PDB entry 9DHY | electron microscopy, 2.70 A resolution | chains B and C of the 9 polymer chains in the assembly

Chain B:
Name: Antibody Fab COVIC-154 Light Chain
From: Homo sapiens
Notes: antibody fragment or engineered binder
Sequence (107 residues; row label = number of the first residue in the row):
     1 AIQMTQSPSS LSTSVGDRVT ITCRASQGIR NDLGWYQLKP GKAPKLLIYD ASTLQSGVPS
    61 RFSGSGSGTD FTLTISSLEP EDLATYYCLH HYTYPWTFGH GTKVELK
Unresolved in the structure: 1
Disulfide bonds: Cys23-Cys88

Chain C:
Name: Spike glycoprotein
From: Severe acute respiratory syndrome coronavirus 2
Reference sequence: P0DTC2 (SPIKE_SARS2); numbering as in UniProt (aligned over 14-1208)
Sequence (1212 residues; row label = number of the first residue in the row; numbers below 1 keep their minus sign (Met-3 is residue -3)):
    -3 MGVKVLFALI CIAVAEAQCV NLTTRTQLPP AYTNSFTRGV YYPDKVFRSS VLHSTQDLFL
    57 PFFSNVTWFH AIHVSGTNGT KRFDNPVLPF NDGVYFASTE KSNIIRGWIF GTTLDSKTQS
   117 LLIVNNATNV VIKVCEFQFC NDPFLGVYYH KNNKSWMESE FRVYSSANNC TFEYVSQPFL
   177 MDLEGKQGNF KNLREFVFKN IDGYFKIYSK HTPINLVRDL PQGFSALEPL VDLPIGINIT
   237 RFQTLLALHR SYLTPGDSSS GWTAGAAAYY VGYLQPRTFL LKYNENGTIT DAVDCALDPL
   297 SETKCTLKSF TVEKGIYQTS NFRVQPTESI VRFPNITNLC PFGEVFNATR FASVYAWNRK
   357 RISNCVADYS VLYNSASFST FKCYGVSPTK LNDLCFTNVY ADSFVIRGDE VRQIAPGQTG
   417 KIADYNYKLP DDFTGCVIAW NSNNLDSKVG GNYNYLYRLF RKSNLKPFER DISTEIYQAG
   477 STPCNGVEGF NCYFPLQSYG FQPTNGVGYQ PYRVVVLSFE LLHAPATVCG PKKSTNLVKN
   537 KCVNFNFNGL TGTGVLTESN KKFLPFQQFG RDIADTTDAV RDPQTLEILD ITPCSFGGVS
   597 VITPGTNTSN QVAVLYQDVN CTEVPVAIHA DQLTPTWRVY STGSNVFQTR AGCLIGAEHV
   657 NNSYECDIPI GAGICASYQT QTNSPGSASS VASQSIIAYT MSLGAENSVA YSNNSIAIPT
   717 NFTISVTTEI LPVSMTKTSV DCTMYICGDS TECSNLLLQY GSFCTQLNRA LTGIAVEQDK
   777 NTQEVFAQVK QIYKTPPIKD FGGFNFSQIL PDPSKPSKRS FIEDLLFNKV TLADAGFIKQ
   837 YGDCLGDIAA RDLICAQKFN GLTVLPPLLT DEMIAQYTSA LLAGTITSGW TFGAGPALQI
   897 PFPMQMAYRF NGIGVTQNVL YENQKLIANQ FNSAIGKIQD SLSSTPSALG KLQDVVNQNA
   957 QALNTLVKQL SSNFGAISSV LNDILSRLDP PEAEVQIDRL ITGRLQSLQT YVTQQLIRAA
  1017 EIRASANLAA TKMSECVLGQ SKRVDFCGKG YHLMSFPQSA PHGVVFLHVT YVPAQEKNFT
  1077 TAPAICHDGK AHFPREGVFV SNGTHWFVTQ RNFYEPQIIT TDNTFVSGNC DVVIGIVNNT
  1137 VYDPLQPELD SFKEELDKYF KNHTSPDVDL GDISGINASV VNIQKEIDRL NEVAKNLNES
  1197 LIDLQELGKY EQ
Unresolved in the structure: -3 to 27, 67-82, 108-115, 132-165, 174-187, 243-263, 444-451, 455-461, 467-503, 621-640, 676-689, 828-854, 1146-1208
Sequence notes: initiating methionine (-3); expression tag (-2 to 13); conflict Gly682 (Arg in P0DTC2), Ser683 (Arg in P0DTC2), Ser685 (Arg in P0DTC2), Pro892 (Ala in P0DTC2), Pro899 (Ala in P0DTC2), Pro942 (Ala in P0DTC2), Pro986 (Lys in P0DTC2), Pro987 (Val in P0DTC2)
Swiss-Prot annotation at these positions:
  - region: Asn280 to Cys301 (Putative superantigen), Arg403 to Asp405 (Integrin-binding motif), Asn448 to Phe456 (Immunodominant HLA epitope recognized by the CD8+), Pro681, Ala684 (Putative superantigen), Ser816 to Tyr837 (Fusion peptide 1), Lys835 to Phe855 (Fusion peptide 2), Asp1163 to Glu1202 (Heptad repeat 2)
  - site: Arg815, Ser816 (Cleavage)
  - glycosylation: Asn17 (N-linked (GlcNAc...) (complex) asparagine), Asn61 (N-linked (GlcNAc...) (hybrid) asparagine), Asn74 (N-linked (GlcNAc...) (complex) asparagine), Asn122 (N-linked (GlcNAc...) (hybrid) asparagine), Asn149 (N-linked (GlcNAc...) (complex) asparagine), Asn165 (N-linked (GlcNAc...) (complex) asparagine), Asn234 (N-linked (GlcNAc...) (high mannose) asparagine), Asn282 (N-linked (GlcNAc...) (complex) asparagine), Thr323 (O-linked (GalNAc) threonine), Ser325 (O-linked (HexNAc...) serine), Asn331 (N-linked (GlcNAc...) (complex) asparagine), Asn343 (N-linked (GlcNAc...) (complex) asparagine), Asn603 (N-linked (GlcNAc...) (hybrid) asparagine), Asn616 (N-linked (GlcNAc...) (complex) asparagine), Asn657 (N-linked (GlcNAc...) (complex) asparagine), Thr676 (O-linked (GlcNAc...) threonine), Thr678 (O-linked (GlcNAc...) threonine), Asn709 (N-linked (GlcNAc...) (high mannose) asparagine), Asn717 (N-linked (GlcNAc...) (hybrid) asparagine), Asn801 (N-linked (GlcNAc...) (hybrid) asparagine) and 6 more in UniProt
  - natural variant: Leu18 (L18F: In strain: Beta/B.1.351, Gamma/P.1 and 1 more), Thr19 (T19I: In strain: Omicron/BQ.1.1, Omicron/XBB.1.5 and 1 more; T19R: In strain: Delta/B.1.617.2, Omicron/BA.2 and 4 more), Thr20 (T20N: In strain: Gamma/P.1), Leu24 to Ala27 (sequence variant, change not given here; In strain: Omicron/BA.2, Omicron/BA.2.12.1 and 6 more), Pro26 (P26S: In strain: Gamma/P.1), Gln52 (Q52H: In strain: Omicron/EG.5.1), Ala67 (A67V: In strain: Eta/B.1.525, Omicron/BA.1), His69 to Val70 (deletion: In strain: Alpha/B.1.1.7, Eta/B.1.525 and 5 more), Gly75 (G75V: In strain: Lambda/C.37), Thr76 (T76I: In strain: Lambda/C.37), Asp80 (D80A: In strain: Beta/B.1.351), Val83 (V83A: In strain: Omicron/XBB.1.5, Omicron/EG.5.1), 80 further natural variant entries in UniProt
  - mutagenesis: His69 to Val70 (Increased incorporation of cleaved spike into virions), Asn121 (N121Q: Partial loss of biliverdin affinity), Arg190 (R190K: Partial loss of biliverdin affinity), Asn234 (N234Q: Increased resistance to neutralizing antibodies), Asn331 (N331Q: Reduced viral infectivity), Asn343 (N343Q: Reduced viral infectivity), Leu452 (L452R: Increased resistance to neutralizing antibodies. Decreases HLA binding to NF9 epitope. Increased binding affinity to human ACE2), Tyr453 (Y453F: Decreased HLA binding to NF9 epitope. Increased binding affinity to human ACE2), Ala475 (A475V: Increased resistance to neutralizing antibodies), Val483 (V483A: Increased resistance to neutralizing antibodies), Glu484 (E484D: Increased replication in human TMEM106B overexpressing cells), Phe490 (F490L: Increased resistance to neutralizing antibodies and human covalescent sera neutralization), 12 further mutagenesis entries in UniProt
Disulfide bonds: Cys131-Cys166, Cys291-Cys301, Cys336-Cys361, Cys379-Cys432, Cys391-Cys525, Cys538-Cys590, Cys617-Cys649, Cys662-Cys671, Cys738-Cys760, Cys743-Cys749, Cys1032-Cys1043, Cys1082-Cys1126
Glycans and other covalent adducts: N-acetylglucosamine (NAG) linked to Asn282, Asn331, Asn343, Asn616, Asn709, Asn717, Asn801, Asn1074, Asn1098, Asn1134
What the authors report for this chain:
  - post-translational modification sites: Asn801

Chain B / chain C interface:
Contacting residue pairs (15):
  Gln27(B) with Glu868(C)
  Gly28(B) with Glu868(C)
  Arg30(B) with Ser813(C); Glu868(C); Gln872(C)
  Asp32(B) with Lys814(C), salt bridge
  Asp50(B) with Lys790(C), salt bridge
  His91(B) with Lys814(C)
  Tyr92(B) with Ser813(C), hydrogen bond (side chain-backbone); Lys814(C), hydrogen bond (backbone-side chain); Glu868(C), hydrogen bond
  Thr93(B) with Pro809(C); Lys811(C)
  Tyr94(B) with Pro809(C); Ser810(C)
Also at the interface, not in a pair above, chain C (10 interface residues in all): Pro812, Ala871
Interface features reported in the paper:
  - pairs named by the authors: Arg30(B)-Ser813(C), Arg30(B)-Glu868(C), Asp32(B)-Lys814(C), Asp50(B)-Lys790(C), His91(B)-Lys814(C), Tyr92(B)-Lys814(C), Tyr94(B)-Pro809(C)
  - epitope / paratope residues, chain B: Arg30(B), Asp32(B), Asp50(B), His91(B), Tyr92(B), Tyr94(B)
  - epitope / paratope residues, chain C: Lys790(C), Pro809(C), Ser813(C), Lys814(C), Glu868(C)

Summary:
Chain B and chain C form an interface of 9 and 10 residues respectively, with 3 hydrogen bonds and 2 salt
bridges. Among the polar pairs are Asp32(B)-Lys814(C), Asp50(B)-Lys790(C) and Tyr92(B)-Ser813(C). The authors
report contacts between Arg30(B) and Ser813(C), Arg30(B) and Glu868(C) and Asp32(B) and Lys814(C) among
others. From the paper: epitope/paratope residues Arg30(B), Asp32(B) and Lys790(C) among others; a
modification site at Asn801(C).
Chain B is Antibody Fab COVIC-154 Light Chain (Homo sapiens) and chain C is Spike glycoprotein (Severe acute
respiratory syndrome coronavirus 2); the structure, Structure of SARS-CoV-2 spike in complex with antibody Fab
COVIC-154, was determined by electron microscopy.
